PDB entry 8XAL | electron microscopy, 3.20 A resolution | chains A and C of the 5 polymer chains in the assembly

Chain A (and C):
Protein: Spike glycoprotein
Source organism: Severe acute respiratory syndrome coronavirus 2
Notes: chain C of this document is another copy of the same molecule, construct and numbering; everything in this record applies to it too
Reference sequence: P0DTC2 (SPIKE_SARS2); aligned to UniProt positions 1-1203 over residues 1-1203 (the alignment contains insertions or deletions, so no single offset holds)
Chain sequence (1278 residues; each row starts with the number of its first residue):
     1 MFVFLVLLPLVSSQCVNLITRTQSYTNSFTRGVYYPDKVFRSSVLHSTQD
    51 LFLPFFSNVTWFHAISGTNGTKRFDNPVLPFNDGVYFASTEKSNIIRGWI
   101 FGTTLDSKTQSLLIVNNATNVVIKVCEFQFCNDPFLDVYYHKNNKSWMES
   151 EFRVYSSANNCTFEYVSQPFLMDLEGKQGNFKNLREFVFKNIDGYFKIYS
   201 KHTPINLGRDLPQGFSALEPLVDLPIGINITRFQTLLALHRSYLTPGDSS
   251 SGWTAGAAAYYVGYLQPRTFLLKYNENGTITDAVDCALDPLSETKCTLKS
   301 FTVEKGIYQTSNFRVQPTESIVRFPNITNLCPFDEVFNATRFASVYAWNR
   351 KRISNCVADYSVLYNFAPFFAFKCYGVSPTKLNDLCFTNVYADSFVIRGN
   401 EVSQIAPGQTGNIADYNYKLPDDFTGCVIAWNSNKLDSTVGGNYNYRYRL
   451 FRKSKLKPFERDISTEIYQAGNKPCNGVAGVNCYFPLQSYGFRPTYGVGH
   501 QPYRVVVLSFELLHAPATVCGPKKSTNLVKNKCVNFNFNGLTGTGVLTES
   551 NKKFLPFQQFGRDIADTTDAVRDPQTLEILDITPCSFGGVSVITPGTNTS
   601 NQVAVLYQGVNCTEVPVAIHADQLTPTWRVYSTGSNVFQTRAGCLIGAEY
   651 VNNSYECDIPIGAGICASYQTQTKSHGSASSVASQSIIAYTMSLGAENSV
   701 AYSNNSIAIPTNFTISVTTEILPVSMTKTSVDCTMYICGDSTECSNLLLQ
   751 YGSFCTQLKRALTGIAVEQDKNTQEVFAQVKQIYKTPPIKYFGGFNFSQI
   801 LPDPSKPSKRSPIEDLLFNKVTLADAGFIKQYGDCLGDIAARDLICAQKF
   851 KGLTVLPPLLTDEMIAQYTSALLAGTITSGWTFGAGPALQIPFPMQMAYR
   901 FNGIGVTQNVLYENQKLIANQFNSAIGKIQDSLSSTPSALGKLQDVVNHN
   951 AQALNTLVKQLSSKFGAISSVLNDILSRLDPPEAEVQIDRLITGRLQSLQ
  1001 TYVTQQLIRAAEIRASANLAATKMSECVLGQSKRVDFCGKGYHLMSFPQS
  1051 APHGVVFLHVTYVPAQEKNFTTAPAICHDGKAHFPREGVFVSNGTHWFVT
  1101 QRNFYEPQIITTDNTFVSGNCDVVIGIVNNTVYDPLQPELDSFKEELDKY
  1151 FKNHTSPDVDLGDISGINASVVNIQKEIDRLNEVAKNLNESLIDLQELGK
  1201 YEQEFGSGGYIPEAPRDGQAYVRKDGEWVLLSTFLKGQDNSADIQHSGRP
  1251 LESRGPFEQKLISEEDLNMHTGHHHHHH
Disordered / not traced: 1-13, 1143-1278
Differences from the reference sequence: engineered mutation Ile19 (Thr in P0DTC2), Ser24 (Leu in P0DTC2), Asp137 (Gly142 in P0DTC2), Gly208 (Val213 in P0DTC2), Asp334 (Gly339 in P0DTC2), Phe366 (Ser371 in P0DTC2), Pro368 (Ser373 in P0DTC2), Phe370 (Ser375 in P0DTC2), Ala371 (Thr376 in P0DTC2), Asn400 (Asp405 in P0DTC2), Ser403 (Arg408 in P0DTC2), Asn412 (Lys417 in P0DTC2), Lys435 (Asn440 in P0DTC2), Thr439 (Lys444 in P0DTC2), Arg447 (Leu452 in P0DTC2), Lys455 (Asn460 in P0DTC2), Asn472 (Ser477 in P0DTC2), Lys473 (Thr478 in P0DTC2), Ala479 (Glu484 in P0DTC2), Val481 (Phe486 in P0DTC2), Arg493 (Gln498 in P0DTC2), Tyr496 (Asn501 in P0DTC2), His500 (Tyr505 in P0DTC2), Gly609 (Asp614 in P0DTC2), Tyr650 (His655 in P0DTC2), Lys674 (Asn679 in P0DTC2), His676 (Pro681 in P0DTC2), Gly677 (Arg682 in P0DTC2), Ser678 (Arg683 in P0DTC2), Ser680 (Arg685 in P0DTC2), Lys759 (Asn764 in P0DTC2), Tyr791 (Asp796 in P0DTC2), Pro812 (Phe817 in P0DTC2), Lys851 (Asn856 in P0DTC2), Pro887 (Ala892 in P0DTC2), Pro894 (Ala899 in P0DTC2), Pro937 (Ala942 in P0DTC2), His949 (Gln954 in P0DTC2), Lys964 (Asn969 in P0DTC2), Pro981 (Lys986 in P0DTC2), Pro982 (Val987 in P0DTC2); expression tag (1204-1278)
Disulfides: Cys15-Cys131, Cys126-Cys161, Cys286-Cys296, Cys331-Cys356, Cys374-Cys427, Cys386-Cys520, Cys475-Cys483, Cys533-Cys585, Cys612-Cys644, Cys657-Cys666, Cys733-Cys755, Cys738-Cys744, Cys1027-Cys1038, Cys1077-Cys1121
Glycans and other covalent adducts: N-acetylglucosamine (NAG) linked to Asn160, Asn277, Asn704, Asn712, Asn1093, Asn1129
Residues lining bound ligands:
  - N-acetylglucosamine (NAG; 2-acetamido-2-deoxy-beta-D-glucopyranose), molecule 1: Tyr25, Thr26, Asn27, Ser57, Asn58
  - N-acetylglucosamine (NAG), molecule 2: Asn326, Gln575, Thr576
  - N-acetylglucosamine (NAG), molecule 3: Asp334, Asn338, Leu436
Swiss-Prot annotation at these positions:
  - region: Asp1163, Ser1170, Asn1173, Asn1187, Glu1202 (Heptad repeat 2)
  - glycosylation (N-linked (GlcNAc...) asparagine): Asn17 (complex), Asn1173 (complex)

Chain A / chain C interface:
Contacting residue pairs (149):
  Asp37(A) with His514(C)
  Lys38(A) with Pro516(C); Phe557(C); Gln559(C)
  Val39(A) with Phe560(C)
  Phe40(A) with Lys553(C); Phe554(C), hydrophobic; Gln558(C); Phe560(C), hydrogen bond (backbone-backbone); Gly561(C); Arg562(C), hydrogen bond (backbone-backbone)
  Tyr195(A) with Asn389(C), hydrogen bond; Glu511(C), hydrogen bond
  Pro220(A) with Phe557(C)
  Pro225(A) with Arg352(C)
  Asn277(A) with Lys553(C)
  Gly278(A) with Leu555(C); Gln558(C), hydrogen bond (backbone-side chain)
  Thr279(A) with Leu555(C)
  Phe369(A) with Lys473(C)
  Phe370(A) with Val481(C)
  Phe372(A) with Tyr484(C)
  Pro379(A) with Tyr484(C)
  Asp732(A) with Asn312(C), hydrogen bond
  Met735(A) with Arg314(C)
  Asp740(A) with Thr544(C)
  Gln750(A) with Lys964(C); Gly966(C), hydrogen bond (side chain-backbone); Ala967(C), hydrogen bond (side chain-backbone)
  Tyr751(A) with Ser963(C); Phe965(C); Gly966(C)
  Gly752(A) with Ser963(C)
  Phe754(A) with Gln960(C); Phe965(C), hydrophobic
  Gln757(A) with Thr956(C); Gln960(C)
  Lys781(A) with Leu694(C); Gly695(C)
  Gln782(A) with Ala696(C); Asn698(C), hydrogen bond
  Ile783(A) with Leu694(C); Ala696(C), hydrogen bond (backbone-backbone); Glu697(C); Asn698(C), hydrogen bond (backbone-backbone)
  Tyr784(A) with Asn698(C); Val700(C), hydrophobic
  Lys785(A) with Asn698(C), hydrogen bond (backbone-backbone)
  Pro787(A) with Tyr702(C), hydrophobic
  Tyr791(A) with Tyr702(C); Asn704(C)
  Phe792(A) with Tyr702(C)
  Ala826(A) with Arg641(C)
  Gly827(A) with Arg641(C)
  Ile829(A) with Gln639(C)
  Gln831(A) with Asn611(C), hydrogen bond
  Gly833(A) with Ser586(C); Gly609(C); Val610(C); Asn611(C)
  Asp834(A) with Gly609(C)
  Cys835(A) with Arg641(C)
  Ile839(A) with Asp581(C)
  Leu844(A) with Ile564(C), hydrophobic
  Ala847(A) with Asp563(C); Ala565(C), hydrophobic
  Lys849(A) with Phe587(C); Gly609(C)
  Phe850(A) with Thr583(C); Pro584(C)
  Pro858(A) with Ala663(C), hydrogen bond (backbone-backbone)
  Leu859(A) with Pro660(C), hydrophobic; Gly662(C); Ala663(C); Gly664(C), hydrogen bond (backbone-backbone); Met692(C), hydrophobic
  Thr861(A) with Ala663(C); Gly664(C)
  Met864(A) with Gly664(C); Leu694(C)
  Gln867(A) with Leu694(C)
  Tyr868(A) with Leu694(C), hydrophobic
  Thr878(A) with Val700(C); Tyr702(C)
  Gly884(A) with Asp1036(C); Lys1040(C), hydrogen bond (backbone-side chain)
  Ala885(A) with Gly1041(C); Tyr1042(C), hydrophobic
  Pro887(A) with Pro1064(C); Glu1067(C)
  Leu889(A) with Ala708(C); Pro710(C), hydrophobic
  Gln890(A) with Val700(C); Ala701(C); Ser706(C), hydrogen bond; Ile707(C); Ala708(C), hydrogen bond (backbone-backbone); Asn1069(C), hydrogen bond
  Ile891(A) with Tyr702(C)
  Pro892(A) with Tyr702(C), hydrophobic; Asn704(C); Ser706(C); Thr1072(C)
  Phe893(A) with Tyr702(C)
  Met895(A) with Thr1072(C); Ala1073(C); Pro1074(C), hydrophobic
  Tyr899(A) with Val1089(C); Arg1102(C)
  Asn902(A) with Arg1102(C)
  Thr907(A) with Phe1116(C)
  Gln908(A) with Pro1085(C); Arg1102(C), hydrogen bond
  Asn909(A) with Phe1084(C); Ser1118(C), hydrogen bond
  Tyr912(A) with Pro1074(C); Phe1084(C), hydrophobic; Val1123(C)
  Glu913(A) with Ser1118(C), hydrogen bond; Val1123(C)
  Gln915(A) with Ile1125(C)
  Val958(A) with Ala565(C), hydrophobic
  Asn973(A) with Thr542(C), hydrogen bond (side chain-backbone)
  Leu976(A) with Lys381(C), hydrogen bond (backbone-side chain)
  Ser977(A) with Lys381(C); Leu385(C); Thr542(C)
  Arg978(A) with Gly376(C), hydrogen bond (side chain-backbone); Val377(C); Ser378(C), hydrogen bond (backbone-backbone); Lys381(C); Leu385(C); Thr425(C), hydrogen bond
  Leu979(A) with Tyr375(C); Val377(C); Ser378(C)
  Asp980(A) with Ser378(C), hydrogen bond; Thr380(C), hydrogen bond; Lys381(C)
  Asp989(A) with Arg990(C), salt bridge
  Gln1000(A) with Thr1001(C)
  Thr1004(A) with Gln1005(C)
  Leu1007(A) with Gln1005(C)
  Arg1014(A) with Glu1012(C), salt bridge
  Thr1022(A) with Arg1034(C)
  Ser1025(A) with Val1035(C)
  Glu1026(A) with Arg1034(C), salt bridge
  Arg1034(A) with Arg1034(C)
  Leu1136(A) with Leu1136(C), hydrophobic
Other interface residues (no listed pair), chain A (104 interface residues in all): Tyr35, Arg41, Ser42, Pro368, Ser753, Arg760, Thr763, Gln779, Ala840, Asp843, Lys851, Leu856, Pro857, Leu860, Ile877, Ser962, Ile968, Asp974, Leu1029, Gly1030, Glu1139
Other interface residues (no listed pair), chain C (115 interface residues in all): Gln309, Leu512, Gly543, Asn551, Lys552, Asp566, Gln608, Thr613, Ala642, Ile661, Ile665, Cys666, Ser699, Ser703, Asn705, Ile709, Gln952, Ile1008, Val1063, Arg1086, Gly1119, Asn1120, Val1124

Overview:
104 residues of chain A face 115 of chain C across their interface, with 29 hydrogen bonds and 3 salt bridges.
Polar pairs include Asp989(A)-Arg990(C), Arg1014(A)-Glu1012(C) and Glu1026(A)-Arg1034(C). Chain A binds 3
copies of N-acetylglucosamine.
Both chains are Spike glycoprotein (Severe acute respiratory syndrome coronavirus 2). Entry 8XAL (Cryo-EM
structure of SARS-CoV-2 S-BQ.1 in complex with ACE2) was determined by electron microscopy, deposited together
with 8XBF.
